8X5N - chains E and G of the 8 polymer chains in the assembly; structure by electron microscopy, 2.80 A resolution.

== Chain E (and G) ==
Name: Gabija protein GajB
Organism: Bacillus cereus VD045
Notes: chain G of this document is another copy of the same molecule, construct and numbering; everything in this record applies to it too
UniProtKB: J8HQ06 (GAJB_BACC6); residues 6-499 here correspond to UniProt positions 1-494 (UniProt number = residue number - 5)
Sequence (499 residues; numbered 1 to 499; the number before each row is that of its first residue):
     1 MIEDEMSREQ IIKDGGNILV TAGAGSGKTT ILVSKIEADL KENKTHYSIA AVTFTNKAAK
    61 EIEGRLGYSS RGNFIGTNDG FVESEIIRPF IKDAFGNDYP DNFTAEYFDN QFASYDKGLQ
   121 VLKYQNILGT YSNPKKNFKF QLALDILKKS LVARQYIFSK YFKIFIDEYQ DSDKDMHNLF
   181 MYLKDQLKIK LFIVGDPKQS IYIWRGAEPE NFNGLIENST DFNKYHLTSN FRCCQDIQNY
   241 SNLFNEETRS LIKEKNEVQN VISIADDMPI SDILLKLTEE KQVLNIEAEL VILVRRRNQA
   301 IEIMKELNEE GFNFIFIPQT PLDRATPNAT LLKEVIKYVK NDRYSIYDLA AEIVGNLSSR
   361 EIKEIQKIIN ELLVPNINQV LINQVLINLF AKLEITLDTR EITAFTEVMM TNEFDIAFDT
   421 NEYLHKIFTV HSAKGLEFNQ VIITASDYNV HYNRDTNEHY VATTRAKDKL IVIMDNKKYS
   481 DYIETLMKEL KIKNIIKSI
Disordered / not traced: 201-499
Sequence notes: initiating methionine (1); expression tag (2-5)
Swiss-Prot annotation at these positions:
  - binding site (ATP): A22 to T29
  - site (Interaction with GajA): V152, Q155

== Interface between chain E and chain G ==
Residue-residue contacts - 7 pairs, chain E then chain G:
  N102(E) - N102(G)
  T104(E) - N126(G)
  Y124(E) - I127(G)
  Q125(E) - Q125(G)
  Q125(E) - N126(G)
  N126(E) - T104(G)
  N126(E) - N126(G)
Other interface residues (no listed pair), chain G (6 interface residues in all): D109

== Overview ==
5 residues of chain E and 6 residues of chain G are in contact. Curated annotation (UniProt) lists 8
ATP-binding residues on chain E.
Chain E and chain G are both Gabija protein GajB (Bacillus cereus VD045); the structure, Structure of ATP/Mg2+
bound Gabija GajA-GajB 4:4 complex, was determined by electron microscopy, deposited together with 8JQB, 8JQC,
8WY5 and 8X51.
